PDB entry 8JAU | electron microscopy, 3.22 A resolution | chains D and B of the 10 polymer chains in the assembly

Chain D:
Name: Elongin-C
Source organism: Homo sapiens
UniProt: Q15369 (ELOC_HUMAN); numbering as in UniProt (aligned over 17-112)
Chain sequence (96 residues; row label = number of the first residue in the row):
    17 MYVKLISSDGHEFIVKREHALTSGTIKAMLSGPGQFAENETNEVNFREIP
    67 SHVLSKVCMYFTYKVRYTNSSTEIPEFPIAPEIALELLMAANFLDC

Chain B:
Name: Amyloid protein-binding protein 2
Source organism: Homo sapiens
UniProt: Q92624 (APBP2_HUMAN); numbering as in UniProt (aligned over 1-585)
Chain sequence (585 residues; each row starts with the number of its first residue):
     1 MAAVELEWIPETLYNTAISAVVDNYIRSRRDIRSLPENIQFDVYYKLYQQ
    51 GRLCQLGSEFCELEVFAKVLRALDKRHLLHHCFQALMDHGVKVASVLAYS
   101 FSRRCSYIAESDAAVKEKAIQVGFVLGGFLSDAGWYSDAEKVFLSCLQLC
   151 TLHDEMLHWFRAVECCVRLLHVRNGNCKYHLGEETFKLAQTYMDKLSKHG
   201 QQANKAALYGELCALLFAKSHYDEAYKWCIEAMKEITAGLPVKVVVDVLR
   251 QASKACVVKREFKKAEQLIKHAVYLARDHFGSKHPKYSDTLLDYGFYLLN
   301 VDNICQSVAIYQAALDIRQSVFGGKNIHVATAHEDLAYSSYVHQYSSGKF
   351 DNALFHAERAIGIITHILPEDHLLLASSKRVKALILEEIAIDCHNKETEQ
   401 RLLQEAHDLHLSSLQLAKKAFGEFNVQTAKHYGNLGRLYQSMRKFKEAEE
   451 MHIKAIQIKEQLLGQEDYEVALSVGHLASLYNYDMNQYENAEKLYLRSIA
   501 IGKKLFGEGYSGLEYDYRGLIKLYNSIGNYEKVFEYHNVLSNWNRLRDRQ
   551 YSVTDALEDVSTSPQSTEEVVQSFLISQNVEGPSC
Disordered / not traced: 1-6, 580-585
Metal / ion sites: Zn2+: Cys-54, His-89 (shared with 2 residues of chain A)

Chain D / chain B interface:
Residue-residue contacts (4; chain D residue first):
  Glu-92(D) / Arg-103(B)  salt bridge
  Glu-92(D) / Ser-106(B)  hydrogen bond
  Pro-94(D) / Tyr-107(B)  hydrophobic
  Ile-95(D) / Tyr-107(B)  hydrogen bond (backbone-side chain)
Interface residues without a listed pair, chain D (4 interface residues in all): Phe-93
Interface residues without a listed pair, chain B (5 interface residues in all): Tyr-99, Ser-102

In short:
4 residues of chain D face 5 of chain B across their interface; the contacts include 2 hydrogen bonds and 1
salt bridge. Polar contacts include Glu-92(D)/Arg-103(B), Glu-92(D)/Ser-106(B) and Ile-95(D)/Tyr-107(B).
Cys-54(B) and His-89(B) form the Zn2+ site.
Here chain D is Elongin-C and chain B is Amyloid protein-binding protein 2, both from Homo sapiens. Entry 8JAU
(Structure of CRL2APPBP2 bound with the C-degron of MRPL28 (dimer)) was determined by electron microscopy,
deposited together with 8JAL and 8JAR.
